PDB entry 2WIV | X-ray diffraction, 1.90 A resolution | chain A

[Chain A]
Protein: Cytochrome P450-like protein xpla
UniProt: Q8GPH7 (Q8GPH7_RHORH); residue numbers follow UniProt; this construct covers 159-552
Sequence (394 residues; row label = number of the first residue in the row):
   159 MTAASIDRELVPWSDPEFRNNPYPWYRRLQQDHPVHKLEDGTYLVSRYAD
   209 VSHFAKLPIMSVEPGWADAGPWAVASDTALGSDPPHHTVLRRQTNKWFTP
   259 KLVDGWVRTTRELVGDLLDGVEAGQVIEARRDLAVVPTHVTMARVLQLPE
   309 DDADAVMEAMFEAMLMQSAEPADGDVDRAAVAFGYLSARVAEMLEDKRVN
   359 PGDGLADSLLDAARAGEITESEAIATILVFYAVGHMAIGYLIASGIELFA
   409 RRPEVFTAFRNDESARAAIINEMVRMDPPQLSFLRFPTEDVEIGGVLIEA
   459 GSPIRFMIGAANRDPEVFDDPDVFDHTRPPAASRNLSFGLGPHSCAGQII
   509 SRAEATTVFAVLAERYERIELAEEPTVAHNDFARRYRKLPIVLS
Unresolved in the structure: 159-161
Metal / ion sites: heme Fe near Cys503 (its only coordinating residue here)
Small-molecule neighbours: heme (HEM): Ala237, Leu238, His245, Arg249, Met300, Phe388, Val391, Gly392, Ala395, Ile396, Leu399, Pro437, Gln438, Phe441, Arg443, Ile466, Ser495, Phe496, Gly497, Pro500, His501, Ser502, Cys503, Ala504, Gly505, Ser509
Reported in the primary citation:
  - mutagenesis - M322L: unchanged catalytic activity
  - mutagenesis - M318L (20-fold), M394L, A395T (200-fold), Q438A (17-fold): decreased catalytic activity
  - mutagenesis - M318L, A395T: decreased binding to RDX

[In short]
Ligands of chain A: heme. From the paper: M318L, M394L and A395T, among others, reduce catalytic activity;
M318L and A395T reduce binding to RDX.
Chain A is Cytochrome P450-like protein xpla; the structure, Cytochrome-P450 XplA heme domain P21, was
determined by X-ray diffraction (same publication as 2WIY).
